Entry 6TBA (electron microscopy, 4.54 A resolution (low resolution: residue-level contacts below are approximate; hydrogen-bond / salt-bridge calls are withheld)); this record covers chains E4 and F4 of the 288 polymer chains in the assembly.

[Chain E4 (and F4)]
Name: Phage major capsid protein, HK97 family
Organism: Rhodobacter capsulatus SB 1003
Notes: chain F4 of this document is another copy of the same molecule, construct and numbering; everything in this record applies to it too
UniProtKB: D5ATZ3 (D5ATZ3_RHOCB); residues 1-385 here correspond to UniProt positions 13-397 (UniProt number = residue number + 12)
Sequence (385 residues; row label = number of the first residue in the row):
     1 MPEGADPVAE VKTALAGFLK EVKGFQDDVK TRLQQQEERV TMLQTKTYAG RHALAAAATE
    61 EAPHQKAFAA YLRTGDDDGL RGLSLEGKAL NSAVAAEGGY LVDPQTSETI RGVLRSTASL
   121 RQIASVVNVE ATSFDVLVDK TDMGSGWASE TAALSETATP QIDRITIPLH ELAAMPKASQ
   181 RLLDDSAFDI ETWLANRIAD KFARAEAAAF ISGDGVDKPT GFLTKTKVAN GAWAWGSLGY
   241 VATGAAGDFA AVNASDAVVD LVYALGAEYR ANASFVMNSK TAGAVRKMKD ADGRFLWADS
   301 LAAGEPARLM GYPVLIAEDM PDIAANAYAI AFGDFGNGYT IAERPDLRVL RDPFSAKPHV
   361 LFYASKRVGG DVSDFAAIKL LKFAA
Not modelled in the structure: 1-88

[Interface between chain E4 and chain F4]
Residue-residue contacts - 103 pairs, chain E4 then chain F4:
  Val-129(E4) / Gln-105(F4)
  Glu-130(E4) / Gln-105(F4)
  Ala-131(E4) / Asp-103(F4)
  Ala-131(E4) / Pro-104(F4)
  Ala-131(E4) / Gln-105(F4)
  Thr-132(E4) / Val-102(F4)
  Ser-133(E4) / Pro-104(F4)
  Ser-133(E4) / Gln-105(F4)
  Phe-134(E4) / Gln-105(F4)
  Phe-134(E4) / Thr-106(F4)
  Asp-135(E4) / Pro-104(F4)
  Asp-135(E4) / Gln-105(F4)
  Asp-135(E4) / Thr-106(F4)
  Asp-135(E4) / Ser-107(F4)
  Val-136(E4) / Arg-111(F4)
  Leu-137(E4) / Ser-107(F4)
  Leu-137(E4) / Ile-110(F4)
  Leu-137(E4) / Arg-111(F4)
  Leu-137(E4) / Phe-188(F4)
  Val-138(E4) / Arg-111(F4)
  Asp-139(E4) / Arg-111(F4)
  Asp-139(E4) / Gly-112(F4)
  Asp-139(E4) / Trp-193(F4)
  Asp-139(E4) / Arg-197(F4)
  Asp-142(E4) / Arg-115(F4)
  Asp-142(E4) / Lys-201(F4)
  Asp-142(E4) / Arg-204(F4)
  Met-143(E4) / Leu-194(F4)
  Met-143(E4) / Arg-197(F4)
  Met-143(E4) / Ile-198(F4)
  Gly-144(E4) / Lys-201(F4)
  Ser-145(E4) / Leu-172(F4)
  Ser-145(E4) / Ala-173(F4)
  Ser-145(E4) / Ala-174(F4)
  Ser-145(E4) / Lys-201(F4)
  Ser-145(E4) / Phe-202(F4)
  Gly-146(E4) / Leu-172(F4)
  Gly-146(E4) / Ala-173(F4)
  Trp-147(E4) / Glu-171(F4)
  Trp-147(E4) / Leu-172(F4)
  Trp-147(E4) / Ala-173(F4)
  Trp-147(E4) / Ala-205(F4)
  Trp-147(E4) / Ala-209(F4)
  Trp-147(E4) / Asp-217(F4)
  Trp-147(E4) / Lys-218(F4)
  Trp-147(E4) / Pro-219(F4)
  Ala-148(E4) / Glu-171(F4)
  Ala-148(E4) / Asp-217(F4)
  Leu-154(E4) / Met-175(F4)
  Leu-154(E4) / Tyr-363(F4)
  Ser-155(E4) / Met-175(F4)
  Glu-156(E4) / Met-175(F4)
  Glu-156(E4) / Lys-177(F4)
  Glu-156(E4) / Leu-361(F4)
  Thr-157(E4) / Met-175(F4)
  Ala-158(E4) / Pro-176(F4)
  Thr-159(E4) / Lys-177(F4)
  Pro-160(E4) / Trp-193(F4)
  Ile-162(E4) / Trp-193(F4)
  Trp-235(E4) / Val-113(F4)
  Asn-253(E4) / Lys-289(F4)
  Ser-255(E4) / Phe-295(F4)
  Ser-255(E4) / Leu-301(F4)
  Asp-256(E4) / Lys-287(F4)
  Val-259(E4) / Arg-286(F4)
  Val-259(E4) / Lys-287(F4)
  Tyr-263(E4) / Ser-279(F4)
  Tyr-263(E4) / Lys-280(F4)
  Tyr-263(E4) / Gly-283(F4)
  Tyr-263(E4) / Arg-286(F4)
  Tyr-263(E4) / Glu-305(F4)
  Ala-267(E4) / Ser-116(F4)
  Ala-267(E4) / Glu-318(F4)
  Glu-268(E4) / Leu-114(F4)
  Glu-268(E4) / Arg-115(F4)
  Glu-268(E4) / Thr-117(F4)
  Tyr-269(E4) / Val-113(F4)
  Tyr-269(E4) / Leu-114(F4)
  Asp-290(E4) / Asp-292(F4)
  Asp-290(E4) / Gly-293(F4)
  Asp-290(E4) / Arg-294(F4)
  Ala-291(E4) / Asp-292(F4)
  Asp-292(E4) / Asp-292(F4)
  Arg-294(E4) / Arg-294(F4)
  Leu-296(E4) / Gly-293(F4)
  Leu-296(E4) / Phe-295(F4)
  Leu-296(E4) / Leu-301(F4)
  Trp-297(E4) / Ala-302(F4)
  Arg-308(E4) / Ala-302(F4)
  Arg-308(E4) / Ala-303(F4)
  Leu-309(E4) / Leu-301(F4)
  Met-310(E4) / Leu-301(F4)
  Met-310(E4) / Ala-302(F4)
  Met-310(E4) / Ala-303(F4)
  Met-310(E4) / Gly-304(F4)
  Gly-311(E4) / Ala-303(F4)
  Gly-311(E4) / Gly-304(F4)
  Asn-337(E4) / Leu-114(F4)
  Ser-373(E4) / Arg-111(F4)
  Asp-374(E4) / Gly-112(F4)
  Asp-374(E4) / Val-113(F4)
  Asp-374(E4) / Leu-114(F4)
  Ala-376(E4) / Val-113(F4)
Other interface residues (no listed pair), chain E4 (51 interface residues in all): Ser-149, Met-288
Other interface residues (no listed pair), chain F4 (53 interface residues in all): Ala-282

[In short]
The interface between chain E4 and chain F4 involves 51 residues on one side and 53 on the other.
Both chains are Phage major capsid protein, HK97 family (Rhodobacter capsulatus SB 1003). Entry 6TBA (Virion
of native gene transfer agent (GTA) particle) was determined by electron microscopy, deposited together with
6TB9, 6TE8, 6TE9, 6TEB, 6TEH, 6TO8 and 3 further entries.
